1Z8X - chains B and C of the 4 polymer chains in the assembly; structure by X-ray diffraction, 2.00 A resolution.

[Chain B (and C)]
Protein: Pyrrolidone-carboxylate peptidase
From: Pyrococcus furiosus
Notes: EC 3.4.19.3; chain C of this document is another copy of the same molecule, construct and numbering; everything in this record applies to it too
UniProtKB: O73944 (PCP_PYRFU); residues 1-208 here = UniProt positions 1-208
Chain sequence (208 residues; row label = number of the first residue in the row):
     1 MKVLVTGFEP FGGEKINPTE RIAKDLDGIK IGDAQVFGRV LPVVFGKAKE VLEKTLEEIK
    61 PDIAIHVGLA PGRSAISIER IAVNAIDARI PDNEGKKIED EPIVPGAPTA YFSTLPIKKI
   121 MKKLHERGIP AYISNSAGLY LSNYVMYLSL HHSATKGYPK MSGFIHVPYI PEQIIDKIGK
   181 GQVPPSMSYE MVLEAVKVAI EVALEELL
Construct notes: engineered mutation Ser-142 (Cys in O73944), Ser-188 (Cys in O73944), Val-192 (Glu in O73944)
Swiss-Prot annotation at these positions:
  - active site: Glu-79, His-166

[How chain B and chain C interact]
Pairs across the interface (27):
  Arg-80(B) with Asp-87(C), salt bridge; Asp-100(C), salt bridge; Leu-139(C)
  Ile-81(B) with Val-83(C), hydrophobic
  Val-83(B) with Ile-81(C), hydrophobic; Phe-112(C), hydrophobic
  Asn-84(B) with Phe-112(C)
  Asp-87(B) with Arg-80(C), salt bridge; Lys-118(C), salt bridge
  Asp-100(B) with Arg-80(C), salt bridge; Lys-118(C), salt bridge
  Thr-109(B) with Ile-81(C); Ala-110(C); Phe-112(C)
  Ala-110(B) with Thr-109(C); Ala-110(C), hydrophobic
  Phe-112(B) with Val-83(C), hydrophobic; Asn-84(C); Ala-85(C), hydrophobic; Thr-109(C)
  Lys-118(B) with Asp-87(C), salt bridge; Asp-100(C), salt bridge
  Asn-135(B) with Ser-136(C); Leu-139(C)
  Ser-136(B) with Asn-135(C)
  Leu-139(B) with Arg-80(C); Asn-135(C)
Interface residues without a listed pair, chain B (15 interface residues in all): Ala-85, Tyr-111
Interface residues without a listed pair, chain C (15 interface residues in all): Tyr-111

[Overview]
The chain B/chain C interface involves 15 residues from each chain; the contacts include 8 salt bridges. Polar
contacts include Arg-80(B)/Asp-87(C), Arg-80(B)/Asp-100(C) and Asp-87(B)/Lys-118(C). Curated annotation
(UniProt) lists active-site residues Glu-79(B) and His-166(B) on chain B.
Both chains are Pyrrolidone-carboxylate peptidase (Pyrococcus furiosus). Entry 1Z8X (Structure of Mutant
Pyrrolidone Carboxyl Peptidase (E192V) from a Hyperthermophile, Pyrococcus furiosus) was determined by X-ray
diffraction, deposited together with 1X10, 1X12, 1Z8T and 1Z8W.
